9QB4 - chains F and G of the 34 polymer chains in the assembly; structure by X-ray diffraction, 2.70 A resolution.

[Chain F]
Molecule: Probable proteasome subunit alpha type-7
Source organism: Saccharomyces cerevisiae
Reference sequence: P21242 (PSA7_YEAST); residues -3 to 284 here correspond to UniProt positions 1-288 (UniProt number = residue number + 4)
Amino-acid sequence (288 residues; numbered -3 to 284; the number before each row is that of its first residue; numbers below 1 keep their minus sign (Met-3 is residue -3)):
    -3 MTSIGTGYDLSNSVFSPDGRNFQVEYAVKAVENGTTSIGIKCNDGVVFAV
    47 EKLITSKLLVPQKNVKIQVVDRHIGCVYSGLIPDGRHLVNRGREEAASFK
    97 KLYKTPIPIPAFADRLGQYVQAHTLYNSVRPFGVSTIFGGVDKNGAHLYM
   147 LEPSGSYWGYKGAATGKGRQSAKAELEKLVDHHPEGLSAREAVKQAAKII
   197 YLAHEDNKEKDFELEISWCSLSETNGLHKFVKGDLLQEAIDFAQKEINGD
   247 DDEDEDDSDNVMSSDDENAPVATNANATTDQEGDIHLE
Disordered / not traced: -3 to 1, 245-284
UniProt features mapped onto this chain:
  - modified residue: Thr-2 (N-acetylthreonine)

[Chain G]
Molecule: Proteasome subunit alpha type-1
Source organism: Saccharomyces cerevisiae
Reference sequence: P21243 (PSA1_YEAST); residues -8 to 243 here correspond to UniProt positions 1-252 (UniProt number = residue number + 9)
Amino-acid sequence (252 residues; numbered -8 to 243; the number before each row is that of its first residue; numbers below 1 keep their minus sign (Met-8 is residue -8)):
    -8 MSGAAAASAAGYDRHITIFSPEGRLYQVEYAFKATNQTNINSLAVRGKDC
    42 TVVISQKKVPDKLLDPTTVSYIFCISRTIGMVVNGPIPDARNAALRAKAE
    92 AAEFRYKYGYDMPCDVLAKRMANLSQIYTQRAYMRPLGVILTFVSVDEEL
   142 GPSIYKTDPAGYYVGYKATATGPKQQEITTNLENHFKKSKIDHINEESWE
   192 KVVEFAITHMIDALGTEFSKNDLEVGVATKDKFFTLSAENIEERLVAIAE
   242 QD
Disordered / not traced: -8 to 2, 243
Ion coordination: Mg2+: Thr8, Tyr119, Arg122, Met125

[How chain F and chain G interact]
Pairs across the interface - 63 pairs, chain F then chain G:
  Thr2(F) - His6(G)  hydrogen bond (backbone-side chain)
  Gly3(F) - His6(G)
  Tyr4(F) - Arg5(G)
  Tyr4(F) - His6(G)
  Tyr4(F) - Tyr21(G)
  Ser9(F) - Arg126(G)
  Val10(F) - His6(G)
  Val10(F) - Gln18(G)
  Phe11(F) - Gln18(G)  hydrogen bond (backbone-side chain)
  Phe11(F) - Tyr21(G)
  Phe11(F) - Ala22(G)  hydrophobic
  Phe11(F) - Ala25(G)  hydrophobic
  Phe11(F) - Arg126(G)
  Phe11(F) - Pro127(G)
  Phe11(F) - Gly129(G)
  Ser12(F) - Tyr21(G)
  Pro13(F) - Tyr21(G)  hydrophobic
  Pro13(F) - Lys24(G)  hydrogen bond (backbone-side chain)
  Asp14(F) - Lys24(G)
  Gly15(F) - Tyr21(G)
  Gly15(F) - Ala25(G)
  Lys37(F) - Asp56(G)  salt bridge
  Asp110(F) - Arg82(G)
  Gln114(F) - Arg82(G)  hydrogen bond (side chain-backbone)
  Gln114(F) - Asn83(G)
  Gln114(F) - Leu86(G)
  Gln117(F) - Pro79(G)
  Gln117(F) - Asp80(G)
  Gln117(F) - Asn83(G)  hydrogen bond
  Gln117(F) - Arg126(G)
  Thr120(F) - Arg126(G)  hydrogen bond (backbone-side chain)
  Leu121(F) - Asn83(G)
  Leu121(F) - Tyr124(G)
  Leu121(F) - Arg126(G)
  Tyr122(F) - Tyr124(G)
  Tyr122(F) - Met125(G)  hydrophobic
  Ser150(F) - Pro79(G)
  Gly151(F) - Pro79(G)
  Ser152(F) - Ile78(G)
  Ser152(F) - Pro79(G)
  Tyr153(F) - Arg82(G)  hydrogen bond (backbone-side chain)
  Trp154(F) - Leu55(G)  hydrophobic
  Trp154(F) - Thr59(G)
  Trp154(F) - Val60(G)  hydrophobic
  Trp154(F) - Ser61(G)
  Trp154(F) - Tyr62(G)
  Trp154(F) - Ile78(G)  hydrophobic
  Trp154(F) - Arg82(G)
  Gly155(F) - Leu55(G)
  Gly155(F) - Asp56(G)  hydrogen bond (backbone-backbone)
  Gly155(F) - Thr59(G)  hydrogen bond (backbone-side chain)
  Tyr156(F) - Leu54(G)
  Tyr156(F) - Leu55(G)
  Tyr156(F) - Asp56(G)
  Lys157(F) - Lys53(G)
  Lys157(F) - Leu54(G)  hydrogen bond (backbone-backbone)
  Lys157(F) - Leu55(G)
  Gly158(F) - Leu54(G)
  Lys169(F) - Leu54(G)
  Leu172(F) - Leu54(G)
  Glu173(F) - Leu54(G)
  Val176(F) - Leu54(G)  hydrophobic
  Asp177(F) - Lys53(G)  salt bridge
Interface residues without a listed pair, chain F (32 interface residues in all): Tyr145
Interface residues without a listed pair, chain G (29 interface residues in all): Asp52, Pro57, Leu128

[Summary]
Chain F and chain G form an interface of 32 and 29 residues respectively; the contacts include 10 hydrogen
bonds and 2 salt bridges. Polar pairs include Lys37(F)-Asp56(G), Asp177(F)-Lys53(G) and Thr2(F)-His6(G).
Thr8(G), Tyr119(G), Arg122(G) and Met125(G) coordinate Mg2+.
Chain F is Probable proteasome subunit alpha type-7 and chain G is Proteasome subunit alpha type-1, both from
Saccharomyces cerevisiae; the structure, Yeast 20S proteasome mutant: beta5_T3M in complex with Carfilzomib,
was determined by X-ray diffraction together with 9QAF, 9QAI, 9QB1, 9QBE, 9QBI, 9QBO and 8 further entries
from the same study.
